Entry 8SQT (X-ray diffraction, 2.20 A resolution); this record covers chain A.

== Chain A ==
Protein: Bacterioferritin
Organism: Brucella abortus 2308
Notes: EC 1.16.3.1
Reference sequence: Q2YKI4 (Q2YKI4_BRUA2); numbering as in UniProt (aligned over 1-161)
Chain sequence (165 residues; numbered -3 to 161; the number before each row is that of its first residue; numbers below 1 keep their minus sign (Gly-3 is residue -3)):
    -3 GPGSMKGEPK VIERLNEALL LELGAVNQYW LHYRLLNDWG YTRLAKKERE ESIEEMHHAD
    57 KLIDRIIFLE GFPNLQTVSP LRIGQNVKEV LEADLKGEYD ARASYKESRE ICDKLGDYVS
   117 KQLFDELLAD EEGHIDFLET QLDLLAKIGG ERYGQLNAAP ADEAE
Not modelled in the structure: -3 to -1, 160-161
Sequence notes: expression tag (-3 to 0); engineered mutation Leu16 (Phe in Q2YKI4)
Bound ions: Fe2+ site 1: Glu18, Glu51, His54, Glu127; Fe2+ site 2: Glu47, Glu50; Fe2+ site 3: Glu51, Glu94, Glu127, His130; heme Fe near Met52 (its only coordinating residue here)
Ligand contacts: heme (HEM): Leu19, Val22, Asn23, Trp26, Arg45, Ile49, Met52, His53, Ala55, Asp56, Leu71
From the paper describing this entry:
  - binding site for chloride ion: Arg148
  - Fe2+ coordination: Glu127
  - conformationally variable residues (side-chain flip): Glu127

== Summary ==
Chain A binds heme. Glu18, Glu51, His54 and Glu127 coordinate Fe2+ site 1. The Fe2+ site 2 is built by Glu47
and Glu50. From the paper: a binding site for chloride ion at Arg148; Fe2+ coordination by Glu127.
Chain A is Bacterioferritin (Brucella abortus 2308); the structure, Crystal Structure of Bacterioferritin
(Bfr) from Brucella abortus (iron bound, cubic form 2, F16L mutant), was determined by X-ray diffraction (same
publication as 8SQO, 8SQP, 8SQQ and 8SQR).
